8HIL - chains A and I of the 10 polymer chains in the assembly; structure by electron microscopy, 3.57 A resolution.

== Chain A ==
Protein: DNA-directed RNA polymerase V largest subunit
From: Brassica oleracea
Sequence (2032 residues; each row starts with the number of its first residue):
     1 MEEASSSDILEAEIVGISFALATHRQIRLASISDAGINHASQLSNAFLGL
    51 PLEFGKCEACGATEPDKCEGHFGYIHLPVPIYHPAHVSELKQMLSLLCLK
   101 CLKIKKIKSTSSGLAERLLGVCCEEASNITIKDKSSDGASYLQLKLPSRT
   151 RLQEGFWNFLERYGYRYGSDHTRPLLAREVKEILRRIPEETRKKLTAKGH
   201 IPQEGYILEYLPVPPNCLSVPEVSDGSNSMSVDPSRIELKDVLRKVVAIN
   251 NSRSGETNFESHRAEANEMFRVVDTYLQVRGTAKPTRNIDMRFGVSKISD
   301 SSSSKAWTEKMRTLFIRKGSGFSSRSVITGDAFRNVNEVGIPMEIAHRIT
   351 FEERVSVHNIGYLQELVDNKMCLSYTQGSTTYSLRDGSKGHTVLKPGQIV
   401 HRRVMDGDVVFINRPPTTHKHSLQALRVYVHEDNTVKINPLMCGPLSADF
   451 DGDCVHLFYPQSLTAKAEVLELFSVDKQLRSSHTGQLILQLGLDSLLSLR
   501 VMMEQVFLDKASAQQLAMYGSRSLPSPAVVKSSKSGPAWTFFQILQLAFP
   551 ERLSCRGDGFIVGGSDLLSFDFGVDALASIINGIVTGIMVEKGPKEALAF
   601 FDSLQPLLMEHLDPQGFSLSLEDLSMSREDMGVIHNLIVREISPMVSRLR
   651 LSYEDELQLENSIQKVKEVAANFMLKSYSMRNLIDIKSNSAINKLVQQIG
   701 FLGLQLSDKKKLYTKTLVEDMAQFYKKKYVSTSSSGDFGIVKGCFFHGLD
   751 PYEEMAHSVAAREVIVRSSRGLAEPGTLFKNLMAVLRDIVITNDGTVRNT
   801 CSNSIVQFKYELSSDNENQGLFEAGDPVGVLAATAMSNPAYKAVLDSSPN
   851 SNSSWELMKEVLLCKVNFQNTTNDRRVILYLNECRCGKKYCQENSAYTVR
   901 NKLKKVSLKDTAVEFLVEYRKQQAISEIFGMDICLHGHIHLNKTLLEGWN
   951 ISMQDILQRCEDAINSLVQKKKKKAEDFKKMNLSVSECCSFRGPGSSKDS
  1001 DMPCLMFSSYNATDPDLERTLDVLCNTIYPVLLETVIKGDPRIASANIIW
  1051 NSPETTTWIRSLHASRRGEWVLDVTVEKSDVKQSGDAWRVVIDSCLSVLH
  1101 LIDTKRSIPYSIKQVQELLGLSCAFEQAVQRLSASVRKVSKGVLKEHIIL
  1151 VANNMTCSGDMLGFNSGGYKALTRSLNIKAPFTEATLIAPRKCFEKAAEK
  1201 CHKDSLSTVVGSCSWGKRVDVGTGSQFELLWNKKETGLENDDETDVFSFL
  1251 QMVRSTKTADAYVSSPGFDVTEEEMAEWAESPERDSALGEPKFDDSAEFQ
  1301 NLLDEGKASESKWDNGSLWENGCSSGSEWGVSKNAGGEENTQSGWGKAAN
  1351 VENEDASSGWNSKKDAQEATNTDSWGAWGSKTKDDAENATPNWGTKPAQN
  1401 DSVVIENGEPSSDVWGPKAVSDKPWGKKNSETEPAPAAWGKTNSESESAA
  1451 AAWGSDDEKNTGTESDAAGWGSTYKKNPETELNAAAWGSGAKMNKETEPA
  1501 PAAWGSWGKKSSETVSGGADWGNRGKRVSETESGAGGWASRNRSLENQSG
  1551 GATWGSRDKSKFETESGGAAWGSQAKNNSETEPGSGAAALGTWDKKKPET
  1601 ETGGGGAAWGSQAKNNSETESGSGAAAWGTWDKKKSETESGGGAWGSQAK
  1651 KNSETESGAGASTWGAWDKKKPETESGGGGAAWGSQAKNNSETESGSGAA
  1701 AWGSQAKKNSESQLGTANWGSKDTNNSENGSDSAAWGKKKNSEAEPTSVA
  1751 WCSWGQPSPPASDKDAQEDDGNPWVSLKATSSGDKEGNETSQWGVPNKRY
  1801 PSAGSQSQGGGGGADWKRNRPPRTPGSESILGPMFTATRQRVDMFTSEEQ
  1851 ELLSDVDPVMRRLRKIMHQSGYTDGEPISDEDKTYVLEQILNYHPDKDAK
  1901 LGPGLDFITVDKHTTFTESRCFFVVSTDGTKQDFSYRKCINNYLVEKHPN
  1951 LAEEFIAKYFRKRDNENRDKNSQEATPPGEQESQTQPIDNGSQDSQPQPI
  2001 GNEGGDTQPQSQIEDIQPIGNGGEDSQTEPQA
Not modelled in the structure: 1-319, 1172-1224, 1233-2032
Ion coordination: Mg2+: Asp-449, Asp-453; Zn2+: His-938, His-940
Reported in the primary citation:
  - Mg2+ coordination: Asp-449, Asp-453

== Chain I ==
Protein: DNA-directed RNA polymerase subunit
From: Brassica oleracea
Reference sequence: A0A3P6GD79 (A0A3P6GD79_BRAOL); residues 1-114 here = UniProt positions 1-114
Sequence (114 residues; each row starts with the number of its first residue):
     1 MSTMKFCRECNNILYPKEDREQSILLYACRNCDHQEAADDNCVYRNEVHH
    51 SVSEQTQILSDVASDPTLPRTKAVRCAKCQHGEAVFFQATARGEEGMTLF
   101 FVCCNPNCGHRWRE
Not modelled in the structure: 1, 52-65
Ion coordination: Zn2+ site 1: Cys-7, Cys-29, Cys-32; Zn2+ site 2 near Lys-78 (its only coordinating residue here)

== How chain A and chain I interact ==
Residue-residue contacts - 64 pairs, chain A then chain I:
  Arg-648(A) with His-81(I); Glu-83(I), salt bridge
  Leu-651(A) with Pro-66(I)
  Ser-652(A) with Arg-70(I), hydrogen bond
  Gln-658(A) with Lys-72(I), hydrogen bond; Glu-83(I), hydrogen bond
  Tyr-890(A) with Val-74(I); Phe-101(I), hydrophobic; Glu-114(I)
  Tyr-897(A) with Leu-68(I); Pro-69(I), hydrophobic; Gln-88(I)
  Arg-900(A) with Pro-69(I)
  Asn-901(A) with Gln-88(I)
  Lys-909(A) with Val-48(I); His-50(I)
  Asp-910(A) with His-50(I), hydrogen bond (backbone-side chain)
  Ala-912(A) with His-50(I), hydrogen bond (backbone-side chain)
  Val-913(A) with Glu-47(I); Val-48(I)
  Glu-914(A) with Arg-45(I), salt bridge; Glu-47(I)
  Phe-915(A) with Tyr-44(I), hydrophobic; Arg-45(I); Asn-46(I), hydrogen bond (backbone-backbone)
  Leu-916(A) with Cys-42(I), hydrophobic; Tyr-44(I); Arg-45(I)
  Val-917(A) with Cys-42(I); Val-43(I), hydrogen bond (backbone-backbone); Tyr-44(I)
  Glu-918(A) with Asn-41(I)
  Tyr-919(A) with Glu-18(I), hydrogen bond; Ser-23(I); Ile-24(I); Leu-25(I), hydrophobic
  Arg-920(A) with Ile-24(I); Leu-25(I), hydrogen bond (side chain-backbone); Ala-38(I); Asp-40(I), hydrogen bond (side chain-backbone); Asn-41(I)
  Lys-921(A) with Asn-41(I), hydrogen bond
  Gln-923(A) with Ser-23(I)
  Met-931(A) with Arg-20(I), hydrogen bond (backbone-side chain)
  Asn-950(A) with Thr-90(I), hydrogen bond; Gly-96(I)
  Phe-991(A) with Cys-42(I), hydrophobic
  Pro-994(A) with Ser-2(I); Cys-42(I); Arg-45(I), hydrogen bond (backbone-side chain)
  Ser-996(A) with Arg-45(I)
  Asp-1014(A) with Arg-20(I), salt bridge
  Pro-1015(A) with Arg-20(I), hydrogen bond (backbone-side chain)
  Glu-1018(A) with Glu-18(I)
  Arg-1019(A) with Lys-17(I); Arg-30(I)
  Asp-1022(A) with Val-43(I)
  Tyr-1029(A) with Asn-46(I); Val-48(I)
  Ile-1048(A) with Pro-69(I)
  Asn-1051(A) with Thr-71(I); Lys-72(I)
  Trp-1070(A) with Arg-70(I); Thr-71(I)
Also at the interface, not in a pair above, chain A (44 interface residues in all): Asp-655, Lys-889, Glu-893, Asn-894, Gly-930, Gly-948, Trp-949, Gly-995, Leu-1033
Also at the interface, not in a pair above, chain I (38 interface residues in all): Pro-16, Thr-67, Phe-86, Ala-89, Leu-99

== In short ==
44 residues of chain A and 38 residues of chain I are in contact, with 15 hydrogen bonds and 3 salt bridges.
Polar pairs include Arg-648(A)/Glu-83(I), Glu-914(A)/Arg-45(I) and Asp-1014(A)/Arg-20(I). The Mg2+ site is
built by Asp-449(A) and Asp-453(A). His-938(A) and His-940(A) coordinate Zn2+. From the paper: Mg2+
coordination by Asp-449(A) and Asp-453(A).
Chain A is DNA-directed RNA polymerase V largest subunit and chain I is DNA-directed RNA polymerase subunit,
both from Brassica oleracea; the structure, A cryo-EM structure of B. oleracea RNA polymerase V at 3.57
Angstrom, was determined by electron microscopy, deposited together with 8HIM.
